4FA9 - chains B and D of the 6 polymer chains in the assembly; structure by X-ray diffraction, 2.09 A resolution.

# Chain B
Molecule: Methylamine utilization protein MauG
Source organism: Paracoccus denitrificans
Notes: EC 1.-.-.-
Reference sequence: Q51658 (MAUG_PARDP); residues 1-367 here correspond to UniProt positions 21-387 (UniProt number = residue number + 20)
Amino-acid sequence (373 residues; each row starts with the number of its first residue):
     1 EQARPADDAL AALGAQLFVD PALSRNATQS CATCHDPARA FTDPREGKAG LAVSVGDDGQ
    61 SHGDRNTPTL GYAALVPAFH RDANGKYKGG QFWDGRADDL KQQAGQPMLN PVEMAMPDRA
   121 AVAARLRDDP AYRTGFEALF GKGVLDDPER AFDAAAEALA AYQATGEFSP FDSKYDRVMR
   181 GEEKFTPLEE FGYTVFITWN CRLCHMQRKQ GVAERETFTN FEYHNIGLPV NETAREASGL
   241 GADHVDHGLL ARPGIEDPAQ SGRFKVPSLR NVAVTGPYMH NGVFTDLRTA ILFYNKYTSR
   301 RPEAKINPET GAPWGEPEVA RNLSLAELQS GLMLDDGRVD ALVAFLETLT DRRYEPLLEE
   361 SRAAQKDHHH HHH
Disordered / not traced: 1-5, 363-373
Glycans and other covalent adducts: heme c (HEC) linked to Cys-31, Cys-34, Cys-201, Cys-204
Construct notes: expression tag (368-373)
Metal / ion sites: heme c Fe site 1 near His-35 (its only coordinating residue here); Ca2+: Asn-66, Thr-275, Pro-277; heme c Fe site 2: His-205, Tyr-294; Na+ site 1: Asn-231, Thr-233; Na+ site 2: Leu-250, Arg-252, Ile-255
Ligand contacts:
  - heme c (HEC), molecule 1: Gln-29, Ser-30, His-35, Arg-45, Ser-54, Val-55, Gly-56, Arg-65, Asn-66, Thr-67, Pro-68, Thr-69, Leu-70, Gln-91, Phe-92, Trp-93, Asp-94, Arg-96, Leu-100, Gln-103, Ala-104, Pro-107, Met-108, Glu-113, Met-114, Leu-159, Gln-163, Lys-265
  - heme c (HEC), molecule 2: Trp-93, Asn-200, His-205, His-224, Ile-226, Leu-228, Phe-264, Lys-265, Val-266, Pro-267, Leu-269, Val-272, Tyr-278, Met-279, His-280, Leu-287, Ala-290, Ile-291, Tyr-294, Ser-324, Glu-327, Leu-328, Leu-334, Leu-342, Leu-346
Curated features (UniProtKB/Swiss-Prot):
  - binding site (heme c): Cys-31, Cys-34, His-35, Cys-201, Cys-204, His-205, His-280
What the authors report for this chain:
  - mutagenesis - W199F: abolished catalytic activity on preMADH
  - mutagenesis - W199F: abolished catalytic activity on TTQ biosynthesis

# Chain D
Molecule: Methylamine dehydrogenase heavy chain
Source organism: Paracoccus denitrificans
Notes: EC 1.4.99.3
Reference sequence: A1BB97 (A1BB97_PARDP); residues 2-386 here correspond to UniProt positions 33-417 (UniProt number = residue number + 31)
Amino-acid sequence (385 residues; numbered 2 to 386; the number before each row is that of its first residue):
     2 DAPEAETQAQ ETQGQAAARA AAADLAAGQD DEPRILEAPA PDARRVYVND PAHFAAVTQQ
    62 FVIDGEAGRV IGMIDGGFLP NPVVADDGSF IAHASTVFSR IARGERTDYV EVFDPVTLLP
   122 TADIELPDAP RFLVGTYPWM TSLTPDGKTL LFYQFSPAPA VGVVDLEGKA FKRMLDVPDC
   182 YHIFPTAPDT FFMHCRDGSL AKVAFGTEGT PEITHTEVFH PEDEFLINHP AYSQKAGRLV
   242 WPTYTGKIHQ IDLSSGDAKF LPAVEALTEA ERADGWRPGG WQQVAYHRAL DRIYLLVDQR
   302 DEWRHKTASR FVVVLDAKTG ERLAKFEMGH EIDSINVSQD EKPLLYALST GDKTLYIHDA
   362 ESGEELRSVN QLGHGPQVIT TADMG
Disordered / not traced: 2-10
Disulfides: Cys-181/Cys-196

# Interface between chain B and chain D
Residue-residue contacts (12; chain B residue first):
  Asn-84(B) / Glu-33(D)  hydrogen bond
  Lys-86(B) / Glu-33(D)  salt bridge
  Arg-208(B) / Gly-29(D)  hydrogen bond (side chain-backbone)
  Arg-208(B) / Gln-30(D)  hydrogen bond (side chain-backbone)
  Arg-208(B) / Asp-31(D)
  Lys-209(B) / Asp-31(D)  hydrogen bond (backbone-side chain)
  Lys-209(B) / Asp-32(D)
  Lys-209(B) / Glu-33(D)
  Lys-209(B) / Pro-34(D)
  Gln-210(B) / Asp-31(D)  hydrogen bond (backbone-side chain)
  Gln-210(B) / Asp-32(D)
  Gln-210(B) / Pro-34(D)

# In short
The interface between chain B and chain D involves 5 residues on one side and 6 on the other; the contacts
include 5 hydrogen bonds and 1 salt bridge. Among the polar pairs are Lys-86(B)/Glu-33(D), Asn-84(B)/Glu-33(D)
and Arg-208(B)/Gly-29(D). The paper reports that W199F of chain B abolishes catalytic activity on preMADH;
W199F of chain B abolishes catalytic activity on TTQ biosynthesis.
Here chain B is Methylamine utilization protein MauG and chain D is Methylamine dehydrogenase heavy chain,
both from Paracoccus denitrificans. Entry 4FA9 (Crystal Structure of WT MauG in Complex with Pre-Methylamine
Dehydrogenase Aged 30 Days) was determined by X-ray diffraction, deposited together with 4FA1, 4FA4, 4FA5,
4FAN, 4FAV and 4FB1.
